Entry 9PLO (electron microscopy, 2.74 A resolution); this record covers chains A and R of the 5 polymer chains in the assembly.

# Chain A
Protein: Guanine nucleotide-binding protein G(o) subunit alpha
From: Homo sapiens
Notes: EC 3.6.5.-
UniProt: P09471 (GNAO_HUMAN); numbering as in UniProt (aligned over 1-354)
Sequence (354 residues; each row starts with the number of its first residue):
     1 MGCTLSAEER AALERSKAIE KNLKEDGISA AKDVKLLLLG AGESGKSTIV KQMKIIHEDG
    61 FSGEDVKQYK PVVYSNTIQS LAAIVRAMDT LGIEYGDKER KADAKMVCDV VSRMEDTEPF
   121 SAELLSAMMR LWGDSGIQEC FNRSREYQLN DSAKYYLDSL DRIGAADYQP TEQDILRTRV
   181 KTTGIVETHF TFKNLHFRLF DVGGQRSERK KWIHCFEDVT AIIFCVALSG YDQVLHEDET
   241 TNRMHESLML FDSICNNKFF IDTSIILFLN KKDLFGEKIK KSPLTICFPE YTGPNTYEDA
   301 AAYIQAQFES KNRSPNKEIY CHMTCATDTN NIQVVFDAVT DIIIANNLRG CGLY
Unresolved in the structure: 1-3, 54-182
Curated features (UniProtKB/Swiss-Prot):
  - region: Lys35 to Thr48 (G1 motif), Asp174 to Thr182 (G2 motif), Phe197 to Arg206 (G3 motif), Ile266 to Asp273 (G4 motif), Thr324 to Thr329 (G5 motif)
  - binding site (GTP): Glu43, Lys46, Ser47, Thr48, Ser152, Leu176, Arg177, Thr178, Arg179, Asn270, Asp273, Cys325
  - binding site (Mg(2+)): Ser47, Thr182
  - modified residue: Arg179 (ADP-ribosylarginine), Gln205 (5-glutamyl histamine), Cys351 (ADP-ribosylcysteine)
  - lipidation: Gly2 (N-myristoyl glycine), Cys3 (S-palmitoyl cysteine), Cys351 (S-palmitoyl cysteine)
  - natural variant: Gly40 (G40R: In DEE17 and NEDIM; G40W: Found in a patient with intractable early-onset epilepsy), Ser47 (S47G: In NEDIM), Gln52 (Q52P: Found in a patient with intractable early-onset epilepsy; Q52R: In DEE17), Ile56 (I56T: In NEDIM), Asp174 (D174G: In DEE17), Thr191 to Phe197 (deletion: In DEE17), Gly203 (G203R: In DEE17), Arg209 (R209C: In DEE17 and NEDIM; R209G: In NEDIM; R209H: In NEDIM; R209L: In NEDIM), Ala227 (A227V: In NEDIM), Glu246 (E246G: In NEDIM; E246K: In NEDIM), Ile279 (I279N: In DEE17)
  - mutagenesis: Cys351 (C351A: Strong loss of binding to ADGRG3)

# Chain R
Protein: Alpha-2A adrenergic receptor
From: Homo sapiens
UniProt: P08913 (ADA2A_HUMAN); numbering as in UniProt (aligned over 2-465)
Sequence (491 residues; row label = number of the first residue in the row; numbers below 1 keep their minus sign (Met-25 is residue -25)):
   -25 MKTIIALSYI FCLVFADYKD DDDASIDFRQ EQPLAEGSFA PMGSLQPDAG NASWNGTEAP
    35 GGGARATPYS LQVTLTLVCL AGLLMLLTVF GNVLVIIAVF TSRALKAPQN LFLVSLASAD
    95 ILVATLVIPF SLANEVMGYW YFGKAWCEIY LALDVLFCTS SIVHLCAISL DRYWSITQAI
   155 EYNLKRTPRR IKAIIITVWV ISAVISFPPL ISIEKKGGGG GPQPAEPRCE INDQKWYVIS
   215 SCIGSFFAPC LIMILVYVRI YQIAKRRTRV PPSRRGPDAV AAPPGGTERR PNGLGPERSA
   275 GPGGAEAEPL PTQLNGAPGE PAPAGPRDTD ALDLEESSSS DHAERPPGPR RPERGPRGKG
   335 KARASQVKPG DSLPRRGPGA TGIGTPAAGP GEERVGAAKA SRWRGRQNRE KRFTFVLAVV
   395 IGVFVVCWFP FFFTYTLTAV GCSVPRTLFK FFFWFGYCNS SLNPVIYTIF NHDFRRAFKK
   455 ILCRGDRKRI V
Unresolved in the structure: -25 to 42, 184-200, 244-375, 458-465
Disulfide bonds: Cys121-Cys203
Sequence notes: expression tag (-25 to 1)
Residues lining bound ligands: N-(5-methylnaphthalen-1-yl)pyridin-4-amine (A1CIU): Asp128, Val129, Cys132, Thr133, Ile205, Ser215, Cys216, Ser219, Trp402, Phe405, Phe406, Tyr409, Phe427, Gly430, Tyr431
Curated features (UniProtKB/Swiss-Prot):
  - site: Asp128 (Implicated in ligand binding), Ser215 (Implicated in catechol agonist binding and receptor activation), Ser219 (Implicated in catechol agonist binding and receptor activation)
  - modified residue: Ser346 (Phosphoserine), Arg368 (Omega-N-methylarginine)
  - lipidation: Cys457 (S-palmitoyl cysteine)
  - glycosylation (N-linked (GlcNAc...) asparagine): Asn25, Asn29
  - natural variant: Leu68 (L68F: In FPLD8; uncertain significance), Asn266 (N266K: 40% increase in agonist-promoted Gi coupling)
  - mutagenesis: Asp94 (D94N: No change in binding affinity. Eliminates guanine nucleotide-sensitive agonist binding), Asp128 (D128N: No binding to yohimbine. Increase in adenylate cyclase activity), Asp145 (D145N: Lower affinity for agonists. Eliminates guanine nucleotide-sensitive agonist binding), Ser215 (S215A: Lower affinity for agonists. No change in guanine nucleotide-sensitive agonist binding), Ser219 (S219A: Lower affinity for agonists. Reduced guanine nucleotide-sensitive agonist binding), Phe427 (F427N: 350-fold reduced affinity for alpha-2 antagonist yohimbine, 3000-fold increase for beta-antagonist alprenolol)

# Chain A / chain R interface
Contacting residue pairs - 25 pairs, chain A then chain R:
  Ile28(A) - Pro162(R)
  Asn194(A) - Leu158(R)
  Asn316(A) - Arg383(R)
  Thr340(A) - Ile154(R)
  Asp341(A) - Arg241(R)  salt bridge
  Ile343(A) - Ile154(R)  hydrophobic
  Ile344(A) - Ile150(R)
  Ile344(A) - Ala153(R)  hydrophobic
  Ala345(A) - Arg241(R)
  Asn347(A) - Ser149(R)  hydrogen bond
  Asn347(A) - Ile150(R)
  Asn347(A) - Arg160(R)
  Leu348(A) - Ile150(R)
  Leu348(A) - Arg241(R)
  Cys351(A) - Arg146(R)
  Gly352(A) - Val390(R)
  Gly352(A) - Phe444(R)
  Leu353(A) - Ile234(R)  hydrophobic
  Leu353(A) - Phe387(R)  hydrophobic
  Leu353(A) - Leu391(R)  hydrophobic
  Tyr354(A) - Arg383(R)
  Tyr354(A) - Arg386(R)
  Tyr354(A) - Phe444(R)
  Tyr354(A) - Asn445(R)  hydrogen bond
  Tyr354(A) - His446(R)  hydrogen bond (side chain-backbone)
Interface residues without a listed pair, chain A (17 interface residues in all): Lys32, Leu195, Gly350
Interface residues without a listed pair, chain R (20 interface residues in all): Asn157, Thr161

# In short
Chain A and chain R form an interface of 17 and 20 residues respectively, with 3 hydrogen bonds and 1 salt
bridge. Polar pairs include Asp341(A)-Arg241(R), Asn347(A)-Ser149(R) and Tyr354(A)-Asn445(R). Ligands of chain
R: N-(5-methylnaphthalen-1-yl)pyridin-4-amine.
Chain A is Guanine nucleotide-binding protein G(o) subunit alpha and chain R is Alpha-2A adrenergic receptor,
both from Homo sapiens; the structure, Structure of alpha2a adrenergic receptor in complex with Go
heterotrimer, scFv16, and N-(5-methylnaphthalen-1-yl)pyridin-4-amine (compound 4905), was determined by
electron microscopy.
